Entry 8T8F (electron microscopy, 4.80 A resolution (low resolution: residue-level contacts below are approximate; hydrogen-bond / salt-bridge calls are withheld)); this record covers chains B and E of the 5 polymer chains in the assembly.

[Chain B]
Protein: DNA repair protein KRE29
Organism: Saccharomyces cerevisiae W303
Reference sequence: P40026 (KRE29_YEAST); residue numbers follow UniProt; this construct covers 1-464
Sequence (464 residues; each row starts with the number of its first residue):
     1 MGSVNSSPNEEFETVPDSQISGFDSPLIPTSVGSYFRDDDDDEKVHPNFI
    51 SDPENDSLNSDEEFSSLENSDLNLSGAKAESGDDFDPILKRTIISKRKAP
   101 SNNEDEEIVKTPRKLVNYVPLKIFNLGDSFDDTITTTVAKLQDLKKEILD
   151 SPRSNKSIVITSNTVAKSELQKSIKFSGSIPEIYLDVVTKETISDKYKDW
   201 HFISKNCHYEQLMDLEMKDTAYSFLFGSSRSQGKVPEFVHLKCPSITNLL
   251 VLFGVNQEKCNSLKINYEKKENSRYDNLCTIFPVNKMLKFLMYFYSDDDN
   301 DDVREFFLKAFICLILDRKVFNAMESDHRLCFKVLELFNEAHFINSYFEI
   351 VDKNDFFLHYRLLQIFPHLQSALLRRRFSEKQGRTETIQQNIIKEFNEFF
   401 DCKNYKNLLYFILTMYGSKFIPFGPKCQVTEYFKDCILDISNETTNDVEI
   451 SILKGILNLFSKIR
Not modelled in the structure: 1-195, 231-236, 260-262, 380-386, 427-430
Curated features (UniProtKB/Swiss-Prot):
  - modified residue (Phosphoserine): S81, S101

[Chain E]
Protein: Structural maintenance of chromosomes protein 6
Organism: Saccharomyces cerevisiae W303
Reference sequence: Q12749 (SMC6_YEAST); numbering as in UniProt (aligned over 1-1114)
Sequence (1114 residues; numbered 1 to 1114; the number before each row is that of its first residue):
     1 MISTTISGKRPIEQVDDELLSLTAQQENEEQQQQRKRRRHQFAPMTQFNS
    51 NTLDEDSGFRSSSDVATADQDNFLEESPSGYIKKVILRNFMCHEHFELEL
   101 GSRLNFIVGNNGSGKSAILTAITIGLGAKASETNRGSSLKDLIREGCYSA
   151 KIILHLDNSKYGAYQQGIFGNEIIVERIIKRDGPASFSLRSENGKEISNK
   201 KKDIQTVVDYFSVPVSNPMCFLSQDAARSFLTASTSQDKYSHFMKGTLLQ
   251 EITENLLYASAIHDSAQENMALHLENLKSLKAEYEDAKKLLRELNQTSDL
   301 NERKMLLQAKSLWIDVAHNTDACKNLENEISGIQQKVDEVTEKIRNRQEK
   351 IERYTSDGTTIEAQIDAKVIYVNEKDSEHQNARELLRDVKSRFEKEKSNQ
   401 AEAQSNIDQGRKKVDALNKTIAHLEEELTKEMGGDKDQMRQELEQLEKAN
   451 EKLREVNNSLVVSLQDVKNEERDIQHERESELRTISRSIQNKKVELQNIA
   501 KGNDTFLMNFDRNMDRLLRTIEQRKNEFETPAIGPLGSLVTIRKGFEKWT
   551 RSIQRAISSSLNAFVVSNPKDNRLFRDIMRSCGIRSNIPIVTYCLSQFDY
   601 SKGRAHGNYPTIVDALEFSKPEIECLFVDLSRIERIVLIEDKNEARNFLQ
   651 RNPVNVNMALSLRDRRSGFQLSGGYRLDTVTYQDKIRLKVNSSSDNGTQY
   701 LKDLIEQETKELQNIRDRYEEKLSEVRSRLKEIDGRLKSTKNEMRKTNFR
   751 MTELKMNVGKVVDTGILNSKINERKNQEQAIASYEAAKEELGLKIEQIAQ
   801 EAQPIKEQYDSTKLALVEAQDELQQLKEDINSRQSKIQKYKDDTIYYEDK
   851 KKVYLENIKKIEVNVAALKEGIQRQIQNACAFCSKERIENVDLPDTQEEI
   901 KRELDKVSRMIQKAEKSLGLSQEEVIALFEKCRNKYKEGQKKYMEIDEAL
   951 NRLHNSLKARDQNYKNAEKGTCFDADMDFRASLKVRKFSGNLSFIKDTKS
  1001 LEIYILTTNDEKARNVDTLSGGEKSFSQMALLLATWKPMRSRIIALDQFD
  1051 VFMDQVNRKIGTTLIVKKLKDIARTQTIIITPQDIGKIADIDSSGVSIHR
  1101 MRDPERQNNSNFYN
Not modelled in the structure: 1-78, 98-109, 211-215, 222-223, 289-922, 1085-1114
Construct notes: engineered mutation Q1048 (Glu in Q12749)
Curated features (UniProtKB/Swiss-Prot):
  - motif: R35 to R39 (Nuclear localization signal)
  - binding site (ATP): G109 to S116

[Chain B / chain E interface]
Pairs across the interface (20; chain B residue first):
  D435(B) - Y161(E)
  L438(B) - Y161(E)
  D439(B) - Y161(E)
  T444(B) - R960(E)
  T444(B) - N963(E)
  T445(B) - R960(E)
  D447(B) - R960(E)
  D447(B) - N963(E)
  V448(B) - Q962(E)
  S451(B) - N963(E)
  S451(B) - N966(E)
  S451(B) - A967(E)
  I452(B) - Q962(E)
  I452(B) - N966(E)
  K454(B) - N966(E)
  K454(B) - A967(E)
  K454(B) - T971(E)
  N458(B) - D974(E)
  K462(B) - D974(E)
  K462(B) - M977(E)
Other interface residues (no listed pair), chain B (13 interface residues in all): I450
Other interface residues (no listed pair), chain E (13 interface residues in all): S956, A959, G970, R1040

[Summary]
The chain B/chain E interface involves 13 residues from each chain. From UniProt: 8 ATP-binding residues on
chain E.
Here chain B is DNA repair protein KRE29 and chain E is Structural maintenance of chromosomes protein 6, both
from Saccharomyces cerevisiae W303. Entry 8T8F (Smc5/6 8mer) was determined by electron microscopy, deposited
together with 8T8E.
